Entry 7PKU (solution NMR); this record covers chains A and B.

# Chain A
Name: 3C-like proteinase
Source organism: Severe acute respiratory syndrome coronavirus 2
Notes: EC 3.4.19.12, 3.4.22.69
UniProtKB: A0A6M4N019 (A0A6M4N019_SARS2); residues 16-111 here correspond to UniProt positions 831-926 (UniProt number = residue number + 815)
Amino-acid sequence (96 residues; row label = number of the first residue in the row):
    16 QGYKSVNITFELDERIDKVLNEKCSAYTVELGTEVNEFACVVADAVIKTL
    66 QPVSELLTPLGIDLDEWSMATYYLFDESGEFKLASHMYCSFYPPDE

# Chain B
Name: Nucleoprotein
Source organism: Severe acute respiratory syndrome coronavirus 2
UniProtKB: A0A6G9KDV1 (A0A6G9KDV1_SARS2); residue numbers follow UniProt; this construct covers 191-263
Amino-acid sequence (73 residues; row label = number of the first residue in the row):
   191 RNSSRNSTPGSSRGTSPARMAGNGGDAALALLLLDRLNQLESKMSGKGQQ
   241 QQGQTVTKKSAAEASKKPRQKRT
Reported in the primary citation:
  - conformationally variable residues (order/disorder transition): K249 to S255
  - mutagenesis - S235F: unchanged binding to 3C-like proteinase (chain A)

# How chain A and chain B interact
Pairs across the interface - 29 pairs, chain A then chain B:
  V34(A) - A220(B)
  V34(A) - L224(B)
  E37(A) - D216(B)
  E37(A) - Q242(B)
  K38(A) - L224(B)
  K38(A) - N228(B)
  K38(A) - Q229(B)
  K38(A) - Q242(B)
  K38(A) - G243(B)
  A41(A) - G243(B)
  A41(A) - Q244(B)
  Y42(A) - V246(B)
  T43(A) - Q244(B)
  G47(A) - A251(B)
  G47(A) - S255(B)
  E49(A) - A254(B)
  E49(A) - S255(B)
  E52(A) - S250(B)
  E52(A) - A254(B)
  V56(A) - V246(B)
  V56(A) - T247(B)
  T64(A) - L227(B)
  T64(A) - N228(B)
  L65(A) - L223(B)
  P67(A) - L227(B)
  V68(A) - L227(B)
  E70(A) - R226(B)
  L71(A) - L222(B)
  L72(A) - L223(B)
Also at the interface, not in a pair above, chain A (23 interface residues in all): I31, K33, C39, T48, K63, L75
Also at the interface, not in a pair above, chain B (22 interface residues in all): A217, L219, E231, A252
The authors on this interface:
  - pairs named by the authors: K63(A)-E231(B)
  - interface residues, chain A: K33(A), K38(A), A41(A), L65(A), E70(A)
  - interface residues, chain B: L219(B), G243(B), Q244(B)

# Overview
23 residues of chain A face 22 of chain B across their interface. The paper describes a contact between K63(A)
and E231(B). From the paper: S235F of chain B leaves binding to 3C-like proteinase (chain A) unchanged;
interface residues K33(A), K38(A) and L219(B) among others.
Chain A is 3C-like proteinase and chain B is Nucleoprotein, both from Severe acute respiratory syndrome
coronavirus 2; the structure, Structure of SARS-CoV-2 nucleoprotein in dynamic complex with its viral partner
nsp3a, was determined by solution NMR.
